4A3G - chains A and B of the 15 polymer chains in the assembly; structure by X-ray diffraction, 3.50 A resolution.

== Chain A ==
Molecule: DNA-directed RNA polymerase II subunit RPB1
From: Saccharomyces cerevisiae
Notes: EC 2.7.7.6
UniProtKB: P04050 (RPB1_YEAST); residue numbers follow UniProt; this construct covers 1-1732
Sequence (1732 residues; each row starts with the number of its first residue):
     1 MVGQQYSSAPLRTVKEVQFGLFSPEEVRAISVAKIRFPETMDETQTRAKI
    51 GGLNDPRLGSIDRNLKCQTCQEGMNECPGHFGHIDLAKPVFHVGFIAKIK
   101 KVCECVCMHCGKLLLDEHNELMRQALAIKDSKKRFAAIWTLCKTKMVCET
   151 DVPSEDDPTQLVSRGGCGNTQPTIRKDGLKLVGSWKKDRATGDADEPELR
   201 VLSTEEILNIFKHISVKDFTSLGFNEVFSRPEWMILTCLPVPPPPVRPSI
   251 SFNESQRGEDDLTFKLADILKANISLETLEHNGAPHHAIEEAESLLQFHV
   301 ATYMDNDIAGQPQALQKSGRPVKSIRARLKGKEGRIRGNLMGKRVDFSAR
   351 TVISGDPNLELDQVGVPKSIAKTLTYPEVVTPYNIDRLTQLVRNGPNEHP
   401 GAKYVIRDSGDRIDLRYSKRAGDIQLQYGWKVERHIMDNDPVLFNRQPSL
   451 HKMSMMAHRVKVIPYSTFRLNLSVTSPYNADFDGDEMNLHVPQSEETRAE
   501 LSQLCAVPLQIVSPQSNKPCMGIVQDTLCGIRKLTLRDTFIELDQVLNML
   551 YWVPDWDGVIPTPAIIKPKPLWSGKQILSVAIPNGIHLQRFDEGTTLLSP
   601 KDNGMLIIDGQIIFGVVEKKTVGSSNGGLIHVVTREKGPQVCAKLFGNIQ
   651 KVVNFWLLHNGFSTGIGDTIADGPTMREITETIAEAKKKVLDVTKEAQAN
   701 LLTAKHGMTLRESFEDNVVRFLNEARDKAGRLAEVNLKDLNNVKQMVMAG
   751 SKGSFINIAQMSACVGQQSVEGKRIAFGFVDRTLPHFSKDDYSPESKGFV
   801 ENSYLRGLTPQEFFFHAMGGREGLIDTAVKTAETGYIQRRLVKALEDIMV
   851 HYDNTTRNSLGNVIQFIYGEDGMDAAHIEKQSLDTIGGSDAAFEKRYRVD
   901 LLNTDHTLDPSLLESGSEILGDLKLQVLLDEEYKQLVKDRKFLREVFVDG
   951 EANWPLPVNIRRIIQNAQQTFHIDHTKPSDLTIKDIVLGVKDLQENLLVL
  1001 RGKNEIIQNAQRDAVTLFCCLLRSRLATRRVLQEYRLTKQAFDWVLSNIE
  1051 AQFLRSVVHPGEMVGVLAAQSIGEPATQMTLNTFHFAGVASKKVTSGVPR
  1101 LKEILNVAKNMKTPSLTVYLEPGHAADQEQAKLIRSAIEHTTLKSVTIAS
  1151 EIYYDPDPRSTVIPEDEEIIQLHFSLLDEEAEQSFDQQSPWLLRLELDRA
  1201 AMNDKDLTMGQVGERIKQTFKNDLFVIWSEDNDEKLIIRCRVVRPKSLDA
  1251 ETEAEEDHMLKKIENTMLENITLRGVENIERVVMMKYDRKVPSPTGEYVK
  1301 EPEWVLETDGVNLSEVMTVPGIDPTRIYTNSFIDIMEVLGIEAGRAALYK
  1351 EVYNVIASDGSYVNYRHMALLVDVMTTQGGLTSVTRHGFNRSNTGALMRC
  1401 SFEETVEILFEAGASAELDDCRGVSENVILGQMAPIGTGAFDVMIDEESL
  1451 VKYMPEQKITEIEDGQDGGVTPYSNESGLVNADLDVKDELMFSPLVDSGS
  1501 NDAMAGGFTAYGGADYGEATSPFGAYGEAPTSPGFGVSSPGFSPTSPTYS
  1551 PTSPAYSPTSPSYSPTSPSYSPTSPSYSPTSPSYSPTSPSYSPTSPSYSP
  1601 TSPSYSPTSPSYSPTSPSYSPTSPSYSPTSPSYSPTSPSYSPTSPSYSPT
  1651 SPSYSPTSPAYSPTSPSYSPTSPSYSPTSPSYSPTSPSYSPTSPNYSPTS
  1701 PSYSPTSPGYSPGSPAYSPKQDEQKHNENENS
Unresolved in the structure: 1-2, 1081-1091, 1177-1186, 1244-1253, 1456-1732
Ion coordination: Zn2+ site 1: C67, C70, C77, H80; Zn2+ site 2: C107, C110, C148, C167; Mg2+: D481, D483, D485 (shared with 1 residue of chain P)
Swiss-Prot annotation at these positions:
  - region: P248 to D260 (Lid loop), N306 to K323 (Rudder loop), P810 to E822 (Bridging helix)
  - binding site (Zn(2+)): C67, C70, C77, H80, C107, C110, C148, C167
  - binding site (Mg(2+)): D481, D483, D485
  - modified residue: T1471 (Phosphothreonine)
  - cross-link (Glycyl lysine isopeptide (Lys-Gly)): K695 (interchain with G-Cter in ubiquitin), K1246 (interchain with G-Cter in ubiquitin), K1350 (interchain with G-Cter in ubiquitin)
From the paper describing this entry:
  - mutagenesis - Q1078N, Q1078S: abolished growth (citing earlier work)

== Chain B ==
Molecule: DNA-directed RNA polymerase II subunit RPB2
From: Saccharomyces cerevisiae
Notes: EC 2.7.7.6
UniProtKB: P08518 (RPB2_YEAST); residues 1-1224 here = UniProt positions 1-1224
Sequence (1224 residues; row label = number of the first residue in the row):
     1 MSDLANSEKYYDEDPYGFEDESAPITAEDSWAVISAFFREKGLVSQQLDS
    51 FNQFVDYTLQDIICEDSTLILEQLAQHTTESDNISRKYEISFGKIYVTKP
   101 MVNESDGVTHALYPQEARLRNLTYSSGLFVDVKKRTYEAIDVPGRELKYE
   151 LIAEESEDDSESGKVFIGRLPIMLRSKNCYLSEATESDLYKLKECPFDMG
   201 GYFIINGSEKVLIAQERSAGNIVQVFKKAAPSPISHVAEIRSALEKGSRF
   251 ISTLQVKLYGREGSSARTIKATLPYIKQDIPIVIIFRALGIIPDGEILEH
   301 ICYDVNDWQMLEMLKPCVEDGFVIQDRETALDFIGRRGTALGIKKEKRIQ
   351 YAKDILQKEFLPHITQLEGFESRKAFFLGYMINRLLLCALDRKDQDDRDH
   401 FGKKRLDLAGPLLAQLFKTLFKKLTKDIFRYMQRTVEEAHDFNMKLAINA
   451 KTITSGLKYALATGNWGEQKKAMSSRAGVSQVLNRYTYSSTLSHLRRTNT
   501 PIGRDGKLAKPRQLHNTHWGLVCPAETPEGQACGLVKNLSLMSCISVGTD
   551 PMPIITFLSEWGMEPLEDYVPHQSPDATRVFVNGVWHGVHRNPARLMETL
   601 RTLRRKGDINPEVSMIRDIREKELKIFTDAGRVYRPLFIVEDDESLGHKE
   651 LKVRKGHIAKLMATEYQDIEGGFEDVEEYTWSSLLNEGLVEYIDAEEEES
   701 ILIAMQPEDLEPAEANEENDLDVDPAKRIRVSHHATTFTHCEIHPSMILG
   751 VAASIIPFPDHNQSPRNTYQSAMGKQAMGVFLTNYNVRMDTMANILYYPQ
   801 KPLGTTRAMEYLKFRELPAGQNAIVAIACYSGYNQEDSMIMNQSSIDRGL
   851 FRSLFFRSYMDQEKKYGMSITETFEKPQRTNTLRMKHGTYDKLDDDGLIA
   901 PGVRVSGEDVIIGKTTPISPDEEELGQRTAYHSKRDASTPLRSTENGIVD
   951 QVLVTTNQDGLKFVKVRVRTTKIPQIGDKFASRHGQKGTIGITYRREDMP
  1001 FTAEGIVPDLIINPHAIPSRMTVAHLIECLLSKVAALSGNEGDASPFTDI
  1051 TVEGISKLLREHGYQSRGFEVMYNGHTGKKLMAQIFFGPTYYQRLRHMVD
  1101 DKIHARARGPMQVLTRQPVEGRSRDGGLRFGEMERDCMIAHGAASFLKER
  1151 LMEASDAFRVHICGICGLMTVIAKLNHNQFECKGCDNKIDIYQIHIPYAA
  1201 KLLFQELMAMNITPRLYTDRSRDF
Unresolved in the structure: 1-19, 71-89, 135-163, 438-445, 503-508, 669-677, 716-721, 920-932
Ion coordination: Zn2+: C1163, C1166, C1182, C1185
From the paper describing this entry:
  - binding site for the 2-nt RNA strand: K979, K987

== Interface between chain A and chain B ==
Pairs across the interface (454; chain A residue first):
  Q4(A) - F1158(B)
  Q4(A) - R1159(B)  hydrogen bond (side chain-backbone)
  Q5(A) - R1159(B)  hydrogen bond (backbone-side chain)
  Q5(A) - L1175(B)
  Y6(A) - L1175(B)
  S7(A) - R1159(B)
  S7(A) - H1161(B)  hydrogen bond
  S7(A) - F1180(B)
  S7(A) - Q1193(B)  hydrogen bond
  S8(A) - N1178(B)  hydrogen bond
  S8(A) - F1180(B)
  A9(A) - H1161(B)
  A9(A) - Q1193(B)
  P10(A) - I1191(B)
  P10(A) - Y1192(B)
  P10(A) - Q1193(B)  hydrogen bond (backbone-backbone)
  L11(A) - Q1193(B)
  L11(A) - H1195(B)
  R12(A) - Y1192(B)
  R12(A) - Q1193(B)  hydrogen bond (backbone-backbone)
  R12(A) - I1194(B)
  R12(A) - T1218(B)  hydrogen bond
  T13(A) - Y1217(B)
  T13(A) - T1218(B)
  V14(A) - I1194(B)  hydrophobic
  V14(A) - L1216(B)  hydrophobic
  V14(A) - Y1217(B)
  K15(A) - Y1217(B)  hydrogen bond (backbone-backbone)
  K15(A) - T1218(B)  hydrogen bond (side chain-backbone)
  K15(A) - D1219(B)
  K15(A) - R1220(B)  hydrogen bond (backbone-side chain)
  E16(A) - R1215(B)
  E16(A) - L1216(B)
  E16(A) - Y1217(B)  hydrogen bond (backbone-backbone)
  E16(A) - D1219(B)
  E16(A) - R1220(B)
  E16(A) - S1221(B)  hydrogen bond
  E16(A) - R1222(B)
  V17(A) - R1215(B)
  V17(A) - L1216(B)  hydrophobic
  Q18(A) - T1213(B)
  Q18(A) - R1215(B)  hydrogen bond (backbone-backbone)
  Q18(A) - Y1217(B)
  F19(A) - T1213(B)
  G20(A) - I1212(B)
  G20(A) - T1213(B)  hydrogen bond (backbone-backbone)
  L21(A) - N1211(B)
  L21(A) - T1213(B)
  F22(A) - M1208(B)  hydrophobic
  F22(A) - N1211(B)  hydrogen bond (backbone-backbone)
  F22(A) - T1213(B)
  E26(A) - C1166(B)
  E26(A) - L1168(B)
  E26(A) - R1215(B)  salt bridge
  A29(A) - K1183(B)
  A29(A) - G1184(B)
  I30(A) - T1170(B)
  I30(A) - K1183(B)  hydrogen bond (backbone-side chain)
  V32(A) - K1183(B)
  C70(A) - I1172(B)
  C70(A) - K1174(B)
  E72(A) - A1173(B)
  E72(A) - K1174(B)
  E72(A) - L1175(B)  hydrogen bond (side chain-backbone)
  M74(A) - R1116(B)  hydrogen bond (backbone-side chain)
  N75(A) - R1116(B)  hydrogen bond
  E76(A) - F1158(B)
  E76(A) - R1159(B)  salt bridge
  E76(A) - L1175(B)
  P78(A) - V1160(B)  hydrophobic
  P78(A) - K1201(B)  hydrogen bond (backbone-side chain)
  P78(A) - Q1205(B)  hydrogen bond (backbone-side chain)
  G79(A) - Q1205(B)
  F81(A) - Q1205(B)
  F81(A) - M1208(B)  hydrophobic
  F81(A) - A1209(B)
  H92(A) - M1210(B)  hydrogen bond (side chain-backbone)
  H92(A) - N1211(B)
  F95(A) - I1212(B)  hydrophobic
  F228(A) - R1215(B)
  W233(A) - N1211(B)  hydrogen bond (backbone-side chain)
  L236(A) - N1211(B)
  P240(A) - M1208(B)
  P242(A) - A1209(B)  hydrophobic
  P245(A) - L1114(B)
  P245(A) - Y1198(B)
  P245(A) - K1201(B)
  V246(A) - L1114(B)
  V246(A) - L1202(B)  hydrophobic
  V246(A) - Q1205(B)
  V246(A) - E1206(B)
  P248(A) - L1114(B)
  N253(A) - R884(B)
  N253(A) - R935(B)
  E254(A) - R935(B)
  S255(A) - I918(B)
  S255(A) - R935(B)
  Q256(A) - R935(B)
  Y303(A) - A1209(B)
  M304(A) - M1210(B)  hydrophobic
  K317(A) - K471(B)
  S318(A) - K471(B)
  G319(A) - K471(B)
  I325(A) - E1206(B)
  I325(A) - A1209(B)  hydrophobic
  I325(A) - M1210(B)  hydrophobic
  R328(A) - E1206(B)  salt bridge
  L329(A) - L1203(B)  hydrophobic
  L329(A) - E1206(B)
  R335(A) - L1114(B)
  R335(A) - T1115(B)
  R335(A) - A1199(B)
  R335(A) - L1202(B)
  R335(A) - E1206(B)  salt bridge
  I336(A) - L1203(B)  hydrophobic
  R337(A) - R1129(B)
  R337(A) - E1132(B)  salt bridge
  G338(A) - R1129(B)  hydrogen bond (backbone-side chain)
  N339(A) - T1115(B)
  N339(A) - Q1117(B)  hydrogen bond (backbone-side chain)
  N339(A) - D1156(B)
  N339(A) - A1199(B)
  L340(A) - P1197(B)  hydrophobic
  L340(A) - A1199(B)  hydrophobic
  L340(A) - A1200(B)
  M341(A) - E1132(B)
  M341(A) - R1135(B)
  G342(A) - R1129(B)  hydrogen bond (backbone-side chain)
  G342(A) - F1130(B)
  K343(A) - Q1117(B)
  K343(A) - L1128(B)
  K343(A) - R1129(B)
  K343(A) - F1130(B)  hydrogen bond (backbone-backbone)
  K343(A) - L1151(B)  hydrogen bond (side chain-backbone)
  K343(A) - S1155(B)
  K343(A) - D1156(B)  salt bridge
  K343(A) - P1197(B)
  R344(A) - Q1117(B)
  R344(A) - P1118(B)
  R344(A) - V1119(B)
  R344(A) - E1120(B)  salt bridge
  R344(A) - G1127(B)  hydrogen bond (side chain-backbone)
  R344(A) - L1128(B)
  R344(A) - R1129(B)
  R344(A) - S1155(B)  hydrogen bond (backbone-side chain)
  V345(A) - P1118(B)
  V345(A) - G1127(B)
  V345(A) - L1128(B)  hydrogen bond (backbone-backbone)
  V345(A) - F1130(B)  hydrophobic
  V345(A) - R1150(B)
  V345(A) - A1154(B)
  D346(A) - R1106(B)  salt bridge
  D346(A) - R1108(B)
  D346(A) - G1109(B)
  D346(A) - M1111(B)
  D346(A) - P1118(B)
  D346(A) - R1150(B)  hydrogen bond (backbone-side chain)
  D346(A) - A1154(B)  hydrogen bond (backbone-backbone)
  F347(A) - R1106(B)  hydrogen bond (backbone-backbone)
  F347(A) - A1107(B)  hydrophobic
  F347(A) - R1108(B)
  F347(A) - R1150(B)  hydrogen bond (backbone-side chain)
  S348(A) - A1105(B)
  S348(A) - R1106(B)  hydrogen bond (backbone-backbone)
  S348(A) - L1128(B)  hydrogen bond (side chain-backbone)
  A349(A) - H1104(B)
  A349(A) - A1105(B)  hydrophobic
  A349(A) - L1128(B)
  R350(A) - K1102(B)
  R350(A) - I1103(B)
  R350(A) - H1104(B)  hydrogen bond (backbone-backbone)
  R350(A) - L1128(B)
  T351(A) - V1099(B)
  T351(A) - I1103(B)
  V352(A) - G977(B)
  V352(A) - V1099(B)  hydrophobic
  S354(A) - I990(B)
  G355(A) - Y833(B)
  D356(A) - Y833(B)  hydrogen bond
  P357(A) - S831(B)
  P357(A) - G832(B)
  P357(A) - Y833(B)
  N358(A) - Y833(B)  hydrogen bond
  S369(A) - I1103(B)
  I370(A) - I1103(B)  hydrophobic
  I370(A) - A1105(B)  hydrophobic
  T373(A) - A1105(B)
  T373(A) - A1107(B)
  L374(A) - R1106(B)
  Y404(A) - R1108(B)
  R412(A) - R1108(B)
  E433(A) - R1108(B)  salt bridge
  L443(A) - M1138(B)  hydrophobic
  L443(A) - F1146(B)  hydrophobic
  N445(A) - E1134(B)
  Q447(A) - R1129(B)
  Q447(A) - E1134(B)
  P448(A) - M1133(B)
  P448(A) - E1134(B)
  S449(A) - M1133(B)
  S449(A) - E1134(B)  hydrogen bond
  S449(A) - C1137(B)
  L450(A) - M1133(B)  hydrophobic
  H451(A) - C1137(B)  hydrogen bond (backbone-side chain)
  K452(A) - A1140(B)
  K452(A) - H1141(B)  hydrogen bond (backbone-side chain)
  M455(A) - F1130(B)  hydrophobic
  M455(A) - E1134(B)
  M455(A) - C1137(B)  hydrophobic
  M455(A) - M1138(B)  hydrophobic
  M455(A) - H1141(B)  hydrogen bond (backbone-side chain)
  Y465(A) - I976(B)  hydrophobic
  S466(A) - Q975(B)  hydrogen bond
  S466(A) - V1099(B)
  S466(A) - D1100(B)  hydrogen bond
  S466(A) - I1103(B)
  T467(A) - I976(B)
  T467(A) - G977(B)
  T467(A) - V1099(B)
  R469(A) - Y833(B)
  R469(A) - G991(B)  hydrogen bond (side chain-backbone)
  L472(A) - Q835(B)
  L472(A) - E836(B)
  T475(A) - E836(B)
  A480(A) - E836(B)
  F482(A) - Q835(B)
  F482(A) - E836(B)  hydrogen bond (backbone-backbone)
  F482(A) - D837(B)
  F482(A) - S838(B)
  F482(A) - T989(B)  hydrogen bond (backbone-side chain)
  D483(A) - D837(B)
  D483(A) - K979(B)
  D483(A) - K987(B)
  G484(A) - T989(B)
  E486(A) - K1102(B)  salt bridge
  N488(A) - L1128(B)
  H490(A) - F1130(B)
  H490(A) - R1150(B)
  V491(A) - R1150(B)  hydrogen bond (backbone-side chain)
  P492(A) - E1149(B)
  Q493(A) - E1149(B)  hydrogen bond (backbone-side chain)
  S494(A) - E1149(B)  hydrogen bond (backbone-side chain)
  T497(A) - F1146(B)
  T497(A) - E1149(B)  hydrogen bond
  E500(A) - A1143(B)
  E500(A) - A1144(B)  hydrogen bond (side chain-backbone)
  E500(A) - S1145(B)  hydrogen bond
  E500(A) - F1146(B)  hydrogen bond (side chain-backbone)
  L501(A) - F1146(B)  hydrophobic
  L504(A) - G1142(B)
  C505(A) - H1141(B)
  Q510(A) - H1141(B)
  V524(A) - Q835(B)
  V524(A) - E836(B)
  Q525(A) - Q835(B)
  Q525(A) - E836(B)  hydrogen bond (side chain-backbone)
  Q525(A) - H1015(B)  hydrogen bond (backbone-side chain)
  D526(A) - C829(B)  hydrogen bond
  D526(A) - G832(B)
  D526(A) - N834(B)
  D526(A) - Q835(B)  hydrogen bond (backbone-side chain)
  D526(A) - N1013(B)  hydrogen bond
  D526(A) - H1015(B)  salt bridge
  T527(A) - Q835(B)
  C529(A) - H1015(B)
  L657(A) - C829(B)  hydrophobic
  L658(A) - Y830(B)
  L658(A) - S831(B)
  L658(A) - N1074(B)  hydrogen bond (backbone-side chain)
  L658(A) - H1076(B)
  L658(A) - L1081(B)
  H659(A) - N1074(B)
  H659(A) - T1077(B)
  H659(A) - L1081(B)
  N660(A) - L1081(B)
  N660(A) - M1082(B)  hydrogen bond (backbone-backbone)
  N660(A) - A1083(B)  hydrogen bond (backbone-backbone)
  G661(A) - L1081(B)
  G661(A) - A1083(B)
  F662(A) - A828(B)
  F662(A) - C829(B)  hydrogen bond (backbone-backbone)
  F662(A) - P1014(B)
  S663(A) - I827(B)  hydrogen bond (side chain-backbone)
  S663(A) - Q1084(B)
  S663(A) - I1085(B)
  S663(A) - F1086(B)  hydrogen bond (side chain-backbone)
  T664(A) - I827(B)
  T664(A) - P1014(B)
  T664(A) - I1017(B)
  T664(A) - F1086(B)
  G665(A) - L1026(B)
  G665(A) - F1069(B)
  G665(A) - F1086(B)
  I666(A) - L1026(B)  hydrophobic
  I666(A) - I1027(B)  hydrophobic
  I666(A) - L1030(B)  hydrophobic
  I666(A) - R1067(B)
  I666(A) - F1086(B)  hydrophobic
  D668(A) - F1069(B)
  I670(A) - R1067(B)
  T680(A) - I729(B)
  N742(A) - F1069(B)
  M746(A) - P1014(B)
  M746(A) - H1015(B)
  M746(A) - P1018(B)  hydrophobic
  S751(A) - H1015(B)  hydrogen bond
  K752(A) - H1015(B)
  K752(A) - S1019(B)
  K752(A) - R1020(B)
  N757(A) - P1018(B)  hydrogen bond (side chain-backbone)
  N757(A) - S1019(B)
  N757(A) - M1021(B)
  Q760(A) - M1021(B)
  M761(A) - M1021(B)  hydrophobic
  M761(A) - V1023(B)  hydrophobic
  V770(A) - Q513(B)
  E771(A) - K510(B)  salt bridge
  E771(A) - Q513(B)  hydrogen bond
  I775(A) - N516(B)
  A776(A) - N516(B)  hydrogen bond (backbone-side chain)
  G778(A) - H400(B)
  G778(A) - H515(B)
  G778(A) - N516(B)
  F779(A) - N516(B)
  F779(A) - T517(B)
  F779(A) - E699(B)
  V780(A) - E699(B)  hydrogen bond (backbone-side chain)
  D781(A) - R620(B)  salt bridge
  R782(A) - E698(B)  hydrogen bond (side chain-backbone)
  R782(A) - E699(B)  hydrogen bond (side chain-backbone)
  R782(A) - I701(B)  hydrogen bond (side chain-backbone)
  T783(A) - N516(B)  hydrogen bond (backbone-side chain)
  L784(A) - W519(B)  hydrophobic
  P785(A) - E698(B)
  P785(A) - I701(B)
  P785(A) - L702(B)
  P785(A) - I703(B)  hydrogen bond (backbone-backbone)
  H786(A) - W519(B)  hydrogen bond
  H786(A) - I703(B)
  H786(A) - M705(B)
  H786(A) - E742(B)  salt bridge
  F787(A) - L702(B)
  K789(A) - R620(B)
  E795(A) - V731(B)
  E801(A) - I729(B)
  N802(A) - R728(B)
  N802(A) - I729(B)  hydrogen bond (side chain-backbone)
  Y804(A) - H761(B)  hydrogen bond (backbone-side chain)
  Y804(A) - N762(B)
  Y804(A) - Q763(B)
  Y804(A) - M1021(B)  hydrophobic
  Y804(A) - V1023(B)  hydrophobic
  L805(A) - H761(B)  hydrogen bond (backbone-side chain)
  R806(A) - P725(B)  hydrogen bond (side chain-backbone)
  R806(A) - A726(B)
  R806(A) - K727(B)  hydrogen bond (side chain-backbone)
  R806(A) - R728(B)
  R806(A) - I729(B)
  R806(A) - H761(B)
  G807(A) - R728(B)
  G807(A) - D760(B)
  G807(A) - H761(B)
  L808(A) - R728(B)
  L808(A) - D760(B)  hydrogen bond (backbone-backbone)
  L808(A) - F1047(B)
  T809(A) - I729(B)
  T809(A) - R730(B)
  T809(A) - F1047(B)
  P810(A) - W519(B)
  P810(A) - M705(B)  hydrophobic
  P810(A) - P745(B)  hydrophobic
  P810(A) - F1047(B)
  Q811(A) - V731(B)
  F813(A) - P524(B)  hydrophobic
  F813(A) - L749(B)  hydrophobic
  F813(A) - P759(B)
  F813(A) - D760(B)
  F813(A) - N767(B)
  F813(A) - F1047(B)  hydrophobic
  F814(A) - L514(B)  hydrophobic
  F814(A) - H515(B)
  F814(A) - N516(B)
  F814(A) - W519(B)  hydrophobic
  F814(A) - I748(B)  hydrophobic
  H816(A) - Q763(B)
  H816(A) - S764(B)  hydrogen bond (side chain-backbone)
  A817(A) - L514(B)
  A817(A) - P524(B)  hydrophobic
  A817(A) - S764(B)
  M818(A) - L514(B)
  M818(A) - N516(B)
  G820(A) - S764(B)
  R821(A) - R512(B)  hydrogen bond (side chain-backbone)
  R821(A) - L514(B)
  R821(A) - P524(B)  hydrogen bond (side chain-backbone)
  R821(A) - T527(B)
  R821(A) - G534(B)
  E822(A) - Q513(B)
  L824(A) - E529(B)
  L824(A) - P765(B)  hydrophobic
  I825(A) - R512(B)
  I825(A) - Q513(B)
  A828(A) - G530(B)
  Q838(A) - M1133(B)
  R839(A) - E1132(B)  salt bridge
  V842(A) - D1136(B)
  E846(A) - R1135(B)  salt bridge
  E1062(A) - A1140(B)
  M1063(A) - I1139(B)
  V1066(A) - D1136(B)
  V1066(A) - I1139(B)  hydrophobic
  Q1070(A) - C1137(B)
  Q1070(A) - A1140(B)
  K1144(A) - E262(B)  salt bridge
  H1258(A) - E319(B)  salt bridge
  N1265(A) - G263(B)
  N1265(A) - S265(B)
  E1269(A) - G263(B)
  V1406(A) - M1210(B)  hydrophobic
  L1409(A) - L1207(B)  hydrophobic
  F1410(A) - M1210(B)  hydrophobic
  F1410(A) - I1212(B)  hydrophobic
  L1418(A) - R1222(B)  hydrogen bond (backbone-side chain)
  D1420(A) - R1220(B)  hydrogen bond (backbone-side chain)
  D1420(A) - R1222(B)  salt bridge
  R1422(A) - R1220(B)
  R1422(A) - D1223(B)  hydrogen bond (side chain-backbone)
  R1422(A) - F1224(B)  hydrogen bond (side chain-backbone)
  V1424(A) - I1139(B)  hydrophobic
  S1425(A) - R1135(B)
  V1428(A) - L1151(B)  hydrophobic
  I1429(A) - P1197(B)
  I1429(A) - A1200(B)
  L1430(A) - H1195(B)
  L1430(A) - I1196(B)
  L1430(A) - P1197(B)
  L1430(A) - F1204(B)  hydrophobic
  G1431(A) - K1148(B)
  G1431(A) - M1152(B)
  G1431(A) - H1195(B)
  G1431(A) - P1197(B)
  Q1432(A) - K1148(B)
  M1433(A) - A1144(B)
  M1433(A) - S1145(B)
  M1433(A) - K1148(B)
  A1434(A) - A1144(B)
  I1436(A) - I1139(B)
  I1436(A) - G1142(B)
  I1436(A) - A1144(B)
  G1437(A) - G1142(B)
  T1438(A) - G1142(B)  hydrogen bond (backbone-backbone)
  T1438(A) - A1144(B)
  T1438(A) - S1145(B)
  G1439(A) - A1144(B)
Other interface residues (no listed pair), chain A (232 interface residues in all): V27, T69, Q71, C77, C238, P243, I250, S251, R326, I353, P367, T375, D481, N654, G667, T669, G753, S788, D790, E812, K843, L1067, G1413, C1421
Other interface residues (no listed pair), chain B (204 interface residues in all): S264, K470, H518, C523, A525, C533, R635, A695, S700, T768, Y769, G988, I992, V1052, V1113, G1121, G1131, L1147, P1214

== In short ==
232 residues of chain A face 204 of chain B across their interface; the contacts include 93 hydrogen bonds and
19 salt bridges. Polar pairs include E26(A)-R1215(B), E76(A)-R1159(B) and R328(A)-E1206(B). From the paper: a
binding site for the 2-nt RNA strand at K979(B) and K987(B); Q1078N and Q1078S of chain A abolish growth.
Chain A is DNA-directed RNA polymerase II subunit RPB1 and chain B is DNA-directed RNA polymerase II subunit
RPB2, both from Saccharomyces cerevisiae; the structure, RNA Polymerase II initial transcribing complex with a
2nt DNA-RNA hybrid, was determined by X-ray diffraction (same publication as 4A3B, 4A3C, 4A3D, 4A3E, 4A3F,
4A3I and 4 further entries).
